PDB entry 3ADD | X-ray diffraction, 2.40 A resolution | chains A and C of the 4 polymer chains in the assembly

Chain A:
Molecule: L-seryl-tRNA(Sec) kinase
Organism: Methanocaldococcus jannaschii
Notes: EC 2.7.1.-
UniProtKB: Q58933 (PSTK_METJA); residues 1-248 here = UniProt positions 1-248
Sequence (259 residues; each row starts with the number of its first residue; numbers below 1 keep their minus sign (Mse-10 is residue -10)):
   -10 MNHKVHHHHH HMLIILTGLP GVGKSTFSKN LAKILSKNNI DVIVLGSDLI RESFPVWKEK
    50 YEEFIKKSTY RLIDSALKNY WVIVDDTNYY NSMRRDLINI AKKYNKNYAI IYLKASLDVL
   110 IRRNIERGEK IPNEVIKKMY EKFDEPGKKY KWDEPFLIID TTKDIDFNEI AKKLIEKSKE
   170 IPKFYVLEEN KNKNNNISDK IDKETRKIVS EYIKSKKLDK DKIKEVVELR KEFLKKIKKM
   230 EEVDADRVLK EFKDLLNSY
Disordered / not traced: -10 to -3
Differences from the reference sequence: expression tag (-10 to 0)
Modified residues: Mse-10 (selenomethionine); Mse1, Mse82, Mse128, Mse229 (selenomethionine; parent Met)
Swiss-Prot annotation at these positions:
  - binding site (ATP): Gly7 to Ser14
Ion coordination: Mg2+: Ser14 (together with AMP-PNP)
Small-molecule neighbours: AMP-PNP (ANP; phosphoaminophosphonic acid-adenylate ester): Leu8, Pro9, Gly10, Val11, Gly12, Lys13, Ser14, Thr15, Asp37, Asp74, Thr76, Arg112, Arg116, Thr150

Chain C:
Molecule: selenocysteine tRNA
Sequence (92 nucleotides; each row starts with the number of its first residue; note: 3 numbers in that range are skipped by the numbering (no residue carries them; nothing is unmodelled there); a row labelled like 5A-5B holds insertion residues (5A, then the next letters in order)):
     1 GGCCG
 5A-5B CC
     6 GCCACCGGGG U
    18 GGU
   20A C
    21 CCCGGGCCGG ACUUCAGAUC CGGCGCG
47A-47N CCCCGAGUGGGGCG
    48 C
    50 GGGGUUCAAU UCCCC
    66 GC
67A-67B GG
    68 CGGCCGCCA
Disordered / not traced: 33-36

Chain A / chain C interface:
Contacting residue pairs (53; chain A residue first):
  Lys55(A) - C75(C)  base contact
  Tyr79(A) - C75(C)  sugar contact
  Mse82(A) - C75(C)  sugar contact
  Arg84(A) - C68(C)  salt bridge to the phosphate
  Asn88(A) - G69(C)  phosphate contact
  Lys91(A) - C68(C)  hydrogen bond to the phosphate
  Lys91(A) - G69(C)  salt bridge to the phosphate
  Lys119(A) - A76(C)  hydrogen bond to the base
  Ile120(A) - A76(C)  base contact
  Val124(A) - A76(C)  sugar contact
  Mse128(A) - A76(C)  sugar contact
  Lys138(A) - G1(C)  salt bridge to the phosphate
  Tyr139(A) - G1(C)  phosphate contact
  Tyr139(A) - G67B(C)  phosphate contact
  Trp141(A) - C68(C)  phosphate contact
  Val175(A) - G12(C)  sugar contact
  Val175(A) - G13(C)  sugar contact
  Leu176(A) - G13(C)  phosphate contact
  Glu178(A) - G13(C)  sugar contact
  Asn179(A) - G14(C)  sugar contact
  Asn181(A) - C23(C)  hydrogen bond to the sugar
  Lys182(A) - G14(C)  sugar contact
  Asn183(A) - C22(C)  sugar contact
  Asn183(A) - C23(C)  hydrogen bond to the sugar
  Asp191(A) - C22(C)  hydrogen bond to the sugar
  Lys192(A) - G15(C)  phosphate contact
  Arg195(A) - G15(C)  base contact
  Arg195(A) - U16(C)  base contact
  Arg195(A) - G19(C)  salt bridge to the phosphate
  Arg195(A) - C20A(C)  hydrogen bond to the base
  Arg195(A) - C21(C)  hydrogen bond to the sugar
  Arg195(A) - U59(C)  hydrogen bond to the base
  Val198(A) - G19(C)  sugar contact
  Ser199(A) - G18(C)  sugar contact
  Ser199(A) - G19(C)  hydrogen bond to the base
  Ile202(A) - G19(C)  base contact
  Lys203(A) - G18(C)  sugar contact
  Lys203(A) - G19(C)  hydrogen bond to the base
  Lys203(A) - C56(C)  base contact
  Lys209(A) - U20(C)  base contact
  Lys209(A) - C47M(C)  salt bridge to the phosphate
  Ile212(A) - G19(C)  base contact
  Ile212(A) - U20(C)  phosphate contact
  Val216(A) - G19(C)  sugar contact
  Val216(A) - U20(C)  phosphate contact
  Val216(A) - C21(C)  sugar contact
  Arg219(A) - C21(C)  hydrogen bond to the sugar
  Lys220(A) - C21(C)  salt bridge to the phosphate
  Lys220(A) - C22(C)  phosphate contact
  Lys224(A) - C41(C)  salt bridge to the phosphate
  Lys224(A) - G42(C)  salt bridge to the phosphate
  Lys227(A) - C22(C)  hydrogen bond to the phosphate
  Lys227(A) - C23(C)  salt bridge to the phosphate
Other interface residues (no listed pair), chain A (39 interface residues in all): Ser81, Pro121, Lys180, Leu223, Lys228
Other interface residues (no listed pair), chain C (26 interface residues in all): G24, A57, C74

In short:
Chain A and chain C form an interface of 39 and 26 residues respectively; the contacts include 12 hydrogen
bonds and 9 salt bridges. Among the polar pairs are Lys119(A)-A76(C), Arg195(A)-C20A(C) and Arg195(A)-U59(C).
Bound to chain A: AMP-PNP.
Here chain A is L-seryl-tRNA(Sec) kinase (Methanocaldococcus jannaschii) and chain C is selenocysteine tRNA.
Entry 3ADD (Crystal structure of O-phosphoseryl-tRNA kinase complexed with selenocysteine tRNA and AMPPNP
(crystal type 3)) was determined by X-ray diffraction (same publication as 3ADB and 3ADC).
